7N2A - chain A; structure by X-ray diffraction, 2.26 A resolution.

[Chain A]
Protein: Isoform 1C of Nuclear receptor subfamily 1 group I member 2
Organism: Homo sapiens
Notes: fragment: ligand binding domain
UniProtKB: O75469 (NR1I2_HUMAN), isoform O75469-3; residues 137-434 here correspond to UniProt positions 160-457 (UniProt number = residue number + 23)
Sequence (298 residues; each row starts with the number of its first residue):
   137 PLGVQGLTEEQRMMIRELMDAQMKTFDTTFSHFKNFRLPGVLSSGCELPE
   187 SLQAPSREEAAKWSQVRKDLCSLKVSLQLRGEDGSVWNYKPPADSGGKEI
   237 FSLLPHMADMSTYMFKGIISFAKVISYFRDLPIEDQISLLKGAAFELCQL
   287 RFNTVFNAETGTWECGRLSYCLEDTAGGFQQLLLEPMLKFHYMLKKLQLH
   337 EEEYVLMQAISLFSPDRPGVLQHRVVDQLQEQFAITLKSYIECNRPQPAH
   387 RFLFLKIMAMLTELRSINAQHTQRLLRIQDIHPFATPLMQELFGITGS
Disordered / not traced: 137-141, 178-195, 232-233
Small-molecule neighbours: 07F (5-benzyl-2-(3-fluoro-2-hydroxyphenyl)-6-methyl-3-(2-phenylethyl)pyrimidin-4(3H)-one): Leu206, Leu209, Leu240, Met243, Ala244, Ser247, Phe281, Gln285, Phe288, Trp299, Tyr306, Met323, Leu324, His407, Arg410, Leu411, Ile414, Phe420, Met425
What the authors report for this chain:
  - binding site for 07F: Leu240, Phe281, Gln285, Phe288, Trp299, Tyr306, His407, Ile414, Phe420
  - conformationally variable residues: Leu209

[Overview]
Chain A binds compound 07F. The paper reports a binding site for 07F at Leu240, Phe281 and Gln285 among
others; conformational variability at Leu209.
Chain A is Isoform 1C of Nuclear receptor subfamily 1 group I member 2 (Homo sapiens); the structure, human
PXR LBD bound to compound 2, was determined by X-ray diffraction, deposited together with 7RIO, 7RIU and 7RIV.
